Entry 5CF6 (X-ray diffraction, 2.50 A resolution); this record covers chain A.

[Chain A]
Molecule: Tyrosine-protein kinase JAK2
Organism: Homo sapiens
Notes: EC 2.7.10.2; fragment: catalytic domain
Reference sequence: O60674 (JAK2_HUMAN); numbering as in UniProt (aligned over 839-1132)
Amino-acid sequence (321 residues; row label = number of the first residue in the row):
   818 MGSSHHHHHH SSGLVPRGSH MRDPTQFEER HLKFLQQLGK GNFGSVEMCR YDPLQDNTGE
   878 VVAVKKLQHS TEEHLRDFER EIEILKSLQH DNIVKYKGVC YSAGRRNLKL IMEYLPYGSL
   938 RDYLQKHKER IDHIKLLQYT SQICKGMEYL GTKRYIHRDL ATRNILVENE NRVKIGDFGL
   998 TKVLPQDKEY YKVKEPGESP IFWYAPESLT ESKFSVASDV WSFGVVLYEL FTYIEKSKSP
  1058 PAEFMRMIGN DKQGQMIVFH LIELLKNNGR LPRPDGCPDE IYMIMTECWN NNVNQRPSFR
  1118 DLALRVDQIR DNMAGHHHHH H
Disordered / not traced: 818-841, 920-922, 1132-1138
Differences from the reference sequence: initiating methionine (818); expression tag (819-838, 1133-1138)
Modified positions: Tyr1007 (O-phosphotyrosine; PTR); Tyr1008 (O-phosphotyrosine; PTR)
Residues lining bound ligands: 50O (N,N-dicyclopropyl-6-[(2S)-2,3-dihydroxypropyl]-1-methyl-4-(methylamino)-1,6-dihydroimidazo[4,5-d]pyrrolo[2,3-b]pyridine-7-carboxamide): Leu855, Gly856, Lys857, Val863, Ala880, Lys882, Val911, Met929, Glu930, Tyr931, Leu932, Gly935, Ser936, Asp939, Arg980, Asn981, Leu983, Gly993, Asp994
UniProt features mapped onto this chain:
  - active site: Asp976 (Proton acceptor)
  - binding site (ATP): Leu855 to Val863, Lys882
  - modified residue (Phosphotyrosine): Tyr868, Tyr966, Tyr972, Tyr1007, Tyr1008
  - mutagenesis: Lys882 (K882E: Loss of ability to up-regulate potassium voltage-gated channel activity of KCNA3)
What the authors report for this chain:
  - specificity-determining residues: Gln853 (proposed by the authors, not directly observed)

[Summary]
Bound to chain A: compound 50O. UniProt lists active-site residue Asp976, 10 ATP-binding residues and one
mutagenesis site. The paper reports the specificity determinant Gln853.
Chain A is Tyrosine-protein kinase JAK2 (Homo sapiens); the structure, Crystal structure of janus kinase 2 in
complex with
n,n-dicyclopropyl-10-[(2S)-2,3-dihydroxypropyl]-3-methyl-7-(methylamino)-3,5,8,10-tetraazatricyclo
[7.3.0.02,6]dodeca-1(9),2(6),4,7,11-pentaene-11-carboxamide, was determined by X-ray diffraction, deposited
together with 5CF4 and 5CF5.
